PDB entry 7LGG | electron microscopy, 6.20 A resolution (low resolution: residue-level contacts below are approximate; hydrogen-bond / salt-bridge calls are withheld) | chains I and N of the 15 polymer chains in the assembly

# Chain I (and N)
Protein: Capsid protein
Organism: Escherichia phage Qbeta
Notes: chain N of this document is another copy of the same molecule, construct and numbering; everything in this record applies to it too
Reference sequence: P03615 (CAPSD_BPQBE); residues 0-132 here correspond to UniProt positions 1-133 (UniProt number = residue number + 1)
Amino-acid sequence (133 residues; row label = number of the first residue in the row; numbering starts at 0):
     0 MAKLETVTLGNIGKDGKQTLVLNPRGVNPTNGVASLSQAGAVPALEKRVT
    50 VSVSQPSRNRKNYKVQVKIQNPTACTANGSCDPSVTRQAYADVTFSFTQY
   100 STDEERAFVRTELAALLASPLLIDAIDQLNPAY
Unresolved in the structure: 0
Swiss-Prot annotation at these positions:
  - site: Tyr-89 (RNA-binding)

# How chain I and chain N interact
Pairs across the interface (15; chain I residue first):
  Cys-74(I) / Ser-79(N)
  Cys-74(I) / Cys-80(N)  disulfide
  Thr-75(I) / Cys-80(N)
  Ala-76(I) / Gly-78(N)
  Ala-76(I) / Ser-79(N)
  Ala-76(I) / Cys-80(N)
  Thr-85(I) / Ser-79(N)
  Arg-86(I) / Asp-81(N)
  Leu-128(I) / Arg-24(N)
  Leu-128(I) / Pro-42(N)
  Asn-129(I) / Arg-24(N)
  Pro-130(I) / Arg-24(N)
  Tyr-132(I) / Pro-23(N)
  Tyr-132(I) / Arg-24(N)
  Tyr-132(I) / Gly-25(N)
Cross-chain cystine bridges: Cys-74(I)/Cys-80(N)

# In short
The interface between chain I and chain N involves 9 residues on one side and 8 on the other, with 1 disulfide
bond.
Chain I and chain N are both Capsid protein (Escherichia phage Qbeta); the structure, Asymmetric unit for
phage Qbeta oblate particle, was determined by electron microscopy (same publication as 7LGE, 7LGF, 7LGH and
7LHD).
